2QUX - chains C and B of the 3 polymer chains in the assembly; structure by X-ray diffraction, 2.44 A resolution.

[Chain C]
Molecule: 25-nt RNA strand
Sequence (25 nucleotides; numbered 1 to 25; the number before each row is that of its first residue):
     1 GGCACAGAAG AUAUGGCUUC GUGCC

[Chain B]
Molecule: Coat protein
Organism: Pseudomonas phage PP7
UniProt: Q38062 (Q38062_BPPP7); residues 0-127 here correspond to UniProt positions 1-128 (UniProt number = residue number + 1)
Sequence (125 residues; row label = number of the first residue in the row; note: 6 numbers in that range are skipped by the numbering (no residue carries them; nothing is unmodelled there); numbers below 1 keep their minus sign (Gly-3 is residue -3)):
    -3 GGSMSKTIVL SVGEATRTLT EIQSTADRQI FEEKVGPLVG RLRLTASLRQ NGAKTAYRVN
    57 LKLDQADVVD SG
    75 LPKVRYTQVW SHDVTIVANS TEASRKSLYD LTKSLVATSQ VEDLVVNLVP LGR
Not modelled in the structure: -3 to 0
Sequence notes: expression tag (-3 to -1); linker (67-68)
From the paper describing this entry:
  - binding site for the 25-nt RNA strand (chain C): Arg39, Arg45, Asn47, Gly48, Thr51, Ala52, Arg54, Lys58, Val83, Ser85, Asp87, Thr89, Val91
  - binding site for the 25-nt RNA strand: Thr81
  - binding site for the 25-nt RNA strand: Asp60
  - binding site for the 25-nt RNA strand: Arg24
  - specificity-determining residues: Arg24 (proposed by the authors, not directly observed)

[How chain C and chain B interact]
Residue-residue contacts (19; chain C residue first):
  C5(C) - Asn47(B)  phosphate contact
  C5(C) - Gly48(B)  hydrogen bond to the phosphate
  A6(C) - Arg54(B)  salt bridge to the phosphate
  A6(C) - Asp87(B)  hydrogen bond to the base
  A6(C) - Val88(B)  base contact
  A6(C) - Thr89(B)  hydrogen bond to the base
  U12(C) - Tyr80(B)  base contact
  U12(C) - Thr81(B)  hydrogen bond to the sugar
  A13(C) - Lys58(B)  hydrogen bond to the sugar
  A13(C) - Asp60(B)  hydrogen bond to the sugar
  A13(C) - Val83(B)  base contact
  A13(C) - Ser85(B)  hydrogen bond to the base
  U14(C) - Arg24(B)  hydrogen bond to the sugar
  U14(C) - Arg39(B)  salt bridge to the phosphate
  U14(C) - Lys58(B)  phosphate contact
  G15(C) - Lys58(B)  hydrogen bond to the sugar
  G16(C) - Thr21(B)  hydrogen bond to the base
  G16(C) - Asp23(B)  hydrogen bond to the base
  G16(C) - Arg24(B)  salt bridge to the phosphate
Also at the interface, not in a pair above, chain C (8 interface residues in all): A4

[In short]
Chain C and chain B form an interface of 8 and 16 residues respectively; the contacts include 11 hydrogen
bonds and 3 salt bridges. Polar contacts include A6(C)-Asp87(B), A6(C)-Thr89(B) and A13(C)-Ser85(B). From the
paper: a binding site for the 25-nt RNA strand (chain C) at Arg39(B), Arg45(B) and Asn47(B) among others; a
binding site for the 25-nt RNA strand at Thr81(B), Asp60(B) and Arg24(B).
Here chain C is a 25-nt RNA strand and chain B is Coat protein (Pseudomonas phage PP7). Entry 2QUX (PP7 coat
protein dimer in complex with RNA hairpin) was determined by X-ray diffraction together with 2QUD from the
same study.
